9FNE - chains O and X of the 11 polymer chains in the assembly; structure by electron microscopy, 4.00 A resolution.

# Chain O
Molecule: recA-op non-template strand
Sequence (68 nucleotides; row label = number of the first residue in the row):
    10 GTGGTGAAGA GTTCGACCGG ACTTGTCGGT GGTCTGCTCT AACGTCACGG CCAACCGATC
    70 GGAACACC
Disordered / not traced: 10-29, 73-77

# Chain X
Protein: Transcriptional regulator-like protein
Source organism: Mycolicibacterium smegmatis MC2 155
UniProt: I7G3U5 (I7G3U5_MYCS2); residues 2-331 here = UniProt positions 2-331
Amino-acid sequence (333 residues; row label = number of the first residue in the row; numbers below 1 keep their minus sign (Gly-1 is residue -1)):
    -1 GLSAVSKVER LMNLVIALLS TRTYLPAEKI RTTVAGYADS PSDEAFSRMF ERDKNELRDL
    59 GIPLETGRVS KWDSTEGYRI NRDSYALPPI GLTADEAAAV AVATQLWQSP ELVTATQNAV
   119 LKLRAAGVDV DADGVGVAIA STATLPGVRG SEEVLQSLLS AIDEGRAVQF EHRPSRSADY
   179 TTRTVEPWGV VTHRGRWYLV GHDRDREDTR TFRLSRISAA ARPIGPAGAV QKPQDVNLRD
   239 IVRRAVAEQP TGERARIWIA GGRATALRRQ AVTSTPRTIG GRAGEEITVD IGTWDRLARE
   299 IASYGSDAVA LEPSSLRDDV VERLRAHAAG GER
Disordered / not traced: -1 to 1
Sequence notes: expression tag (-1 to 1)
What the authors report for this chain:
  - mutagenesis - Y196A: unchanged binding to RNAP holoenzyme
  - mutagenesis - R181A: decreased binding to RNAP holoenzyme
  - mutagenesis - R181A/R204A/R208A: abolished binding to RNAP-sigmaA
  - mutagenesis - R181A, R181A/R204A/R208A, Y196A, R211A/R214A: abolished binding to ssDNA

# Interface between chain O and chain X
Contacting residue pairs (9; chain O residue first):
  DT32(O) with Lys5(X), sugar contact
  DT33(O) with Lys5(X), salt bridge to the phosphate; Arg8(X), salt bridge to the phosphate; Arg50(X), base contact
  DG34(O) with Ala43(X), phosphate contact; Met47(X), phosphate contact; Arg50(X), hydrogen bond to the base
  DT35(O) with Ser40(X), phosphate contact; Arg46(X), base contact
Interface residues without a listed pair, chain O (7 interface residues in all): DC36, DG37, DC43
Interface residues without a listed pair, chain X (12 interface residues in all): Pro39, Glu42, Asp51, Glu54, Ser72

# Summary
7 residues of chain O and 12 residues of chain X are in contact; the contacts include 1 hydrogen bond and 2
salt bridges. Polar contacts include DG34(O)-Arg50(X), DT33(O)-Lys5(X) and DT33(O)-Arg8(X). From the paper:
R181A, R181A/R204A/R208A and Y196A of chain X, among others, abolish binding to ssDNA; R181A of chain X
reduces binding to RNAP holoenzyme.
Here chain O is recA-op non-template strand and chain X is Transcriptional regulator-like protein
(Mycolicibacterium smegmatis MC2 155). Entry 9FNE (Mycobacterial PafBC-bound transcription initiation complex)
was determined by electron microscopy, deposited together with 9FND.
